Entry 9E9H (X-ray diffraction, 1.65 A resolution); this record covers chain A.

== Chain A ==
Molecule: GTPase KRas
Organism: Homo sapiens
UniProt: P01116 (RASK_HUMAN), isoform P01116-2; residue numbers follow UniProt; this construct covers 1-169
Amino-acid sequence (183 residues; each row starts with the number of its first residue; numbers below 1 keep their minus sign (Met-13 is residue -13)):
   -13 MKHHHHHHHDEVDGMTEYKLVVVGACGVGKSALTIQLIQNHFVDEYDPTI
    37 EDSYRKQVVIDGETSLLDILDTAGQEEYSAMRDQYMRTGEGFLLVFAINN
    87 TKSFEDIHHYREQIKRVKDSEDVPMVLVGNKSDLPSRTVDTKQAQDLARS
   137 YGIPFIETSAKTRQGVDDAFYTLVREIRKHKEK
Disordered / not traced: -13 to -1
Glycans and other covalent adducts: compound A1BH6 linked to Cys12
Sequence notes: expression tag (-13 to 0); variant Cys12 (Gly in P01116); engineered mutation Ser51 (Cys in P01116), Leu80 (Cys in P01116), Ser118 (Cys in P01116)
Ion coordination: Ca2+: Ser17 (together with GDP)
Residues lining bound ligands:
  - A1BH6 ((3S)-N,5-dimethyl-3-({4-[3-(morpholin-4-yl)phenyl]-6-(2-propanoyl-2,6-diazaspiro[3.4]octan-6-yl)-1,3,5-triazin-2-yl}amino)hexanamide): Val9, Gly10, Lys16, Pro34, Thr58, Ala59, Gly60, Glu63, Tyr64, Ser65, Arg68, Asp69, Met72, Asp92, His95, Tyr96, Gln99, Ile100
  - GDP (guanosine-5'-diphosphate): Ala11, Gly13, Val14, Gly15, Lys16, Ser17, Ala18, Phe28, Val29, Asp30, Tyr32, Asn116, Lys117, Asp119, Leu120, Ser145, Ala146, Lys147
Curated features (UniProtKB/Swiss-Prot):
  - motif: Tyr32 to Tyr40 (Effector region)
  - binding site (GTP): Gly10, Ala11, Gly13 to Ala18, Val29 to Thr35, Ala59, Gly60, Asn116, Lys117, Asp119
  - modified residue: Met1 (N-acetylmethionine), Thr2 (N-acetylthreonine), Lys104 (N6-acetyllysine)
  - glycosylation: Thr35 (Microbial infection: O-linked (Glc) threonine)
  - natural variant: Lys5 (K5E: In NS3; K5N: In GASC), Gly10 (G10GG: In AML), Cys12 (G12C: In lung carcinoma; this construct carries the variant), Gly13 (G13D: In GASC, JMML and OES; G13R: In pylocytic astrocytoma), Val14 (V14I: In NS3), Leu19 (L19F: In OES), Gln22 (Q22E: In CFC2; Q22R: In NS3), Pro34 (P34L: In NS3; P34Q: In NS3; P34R: In CFC2), Ile36 (I36M: In NS3), Thr58 (T58I: In NS3), Ala59 (A59T: In GASC), Gly60 (G60R: In CFC2; G60S: In NS3), 8 further natural variant entries in UniProt
  - mutagenesis: Asp38 (D38A: Decreased interaction with MAPKAP1/SIN1), Tyr40 (Y40A: Decreased interaction with MAPKAP1/SIN1), Gln61 (Q61L: Promotes GTP binding)

== Overview ==
Ligands of chain A: GDP. Covalently linked compound A1BH6: at Cys12. Curated annotation (UniProt) lists 20
GTP-binding residues and 3 mutagenesis sites.
Chain A is GTPase KRas (Homo sapiens); the structure, Crystal structure of human KRAS G12C covalently bound to
DEL triazine compound 5, was determined by X-ray diffraction, deposited together with 9E9I.
